PDB entry 2V6S | X-ray diffraction, 2.22 A resolution | chains A and B

== Chain A (and B) ==
Name: Pterin-4A-carbinolamine dehydratase
Organism: Toxoplasma gondii
Notes: EC 4.2.1.96; chain B of this document is another copy of the same molecule, construct and numbering; everything in this record applies to it too
Reference sequence: Q2Q449 (Q2Q449_TOXGO); residues 1-104 here = UniProt positions 1-104
Chain sequence (106 residues; row label = number of the first residue in the row; numbers below 1 keep their minus sign (Gly-1 is residue -1)):
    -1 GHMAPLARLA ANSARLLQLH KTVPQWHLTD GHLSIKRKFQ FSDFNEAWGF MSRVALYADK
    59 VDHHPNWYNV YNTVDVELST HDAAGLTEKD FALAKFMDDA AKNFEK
Disordered / not traced: -1 to 0, 103-104 (chain B: -1 to 4, 103-104)

== Chain A / chain B interface ==
Contacting residue pairs - 33 pairs, chain A then chain B:
  Phe42(A) - Ala53(B)
  Phe42(A) - Asp57(B)
  Phe42(A) - His62(B)
  Asn43(A) - Asp57(B)
  Trp46(A) - Trp46(B)  hydrophobic
  Trp46(A) - Met49(B)
  Trp46(A) - Ser50(B)
  Trp46(A) - Ala53(B)
  Trp46(A) - Trp65(B)  hydrophobic
  Met49(A) - Trp46(B)  hydrophobic
  Ser50(A) - Trp46(B)
  Ala53(A) - Phe42(B)
  Ala53(A) - Trp46(B)
  Asp57(A) - Phe42(B)
  Asp57(A) - Asn43(B)
  His62(A) - Phe42(B)
  His62(A) - Tyr69(B)
  Pro63(A) - Asn67(B)
  Asn64(A) - Tyr66(B)  hydrogen bond
  Asn64(A) - Asn67(B)
  Asn64(A) - Val68(B)
  Trp65(A) - Trp46(B)  hydrophobic
  Trp65(A) - Trp65(B)
  Trp65(A) - Tyr66(B)
  Trp65(A) - Asn67(B)  hydrogen bond
  Tyr66(A) - Asn64(B)  hydrogen bond
  Tyr66(A) - Trp65(B)
  Tyr66(A) - Tyr66(B)  hydrophobic
  Asn67(A) - Pro63(B)
  Asn67(A) - Asn64(B)
  Asn67(A) - Trp65(B)  hydrogen bond
  Val68(A) - Asn64(B)
  Tyr69(A) - His62(B)
Also at the interface, not in a pair above, chain B (16 interface residues in all): Asp60

== In short ==
Chain A and chain B form an interface of 15 and 16 residues respectively; the contacts include 4 hydrogen
bonds. Polar contacts include Asn64(A)-Tyr66(B) and Trp65(A)-Asn67(B).
Chain A and chain B are both Pterin-4A-carbinolamine dehydratase (Toxoplasma gondii); the structure, Medium
resolution crystal structure of pterin-4a-carbinolamine dehydratase from Toxoplasma gondii, was determined by
X-ray diffraction together with 2V6T and 2V6U from the same study.
